Entry 6YL3 (electron microscopy, 1.98 A resolution); this record covers chains L and 1 of the 36 polymer chains in the assembly.

# Chain L (and 1)
Name: Urease subunit alpha
Organism: Yersinia enterocolitica W22703
Notes: EC 3.5.1.5; chain 1 of this document is another copy of the same molecule, construct and numbering; everything in this record applies to it too
UniProtKB: F4MWM7 (F4MWM7_YEREN); residues 2-572 here = UniProt positions 2-572
Sequence (571 residues; row label = number of the first residue in the row):
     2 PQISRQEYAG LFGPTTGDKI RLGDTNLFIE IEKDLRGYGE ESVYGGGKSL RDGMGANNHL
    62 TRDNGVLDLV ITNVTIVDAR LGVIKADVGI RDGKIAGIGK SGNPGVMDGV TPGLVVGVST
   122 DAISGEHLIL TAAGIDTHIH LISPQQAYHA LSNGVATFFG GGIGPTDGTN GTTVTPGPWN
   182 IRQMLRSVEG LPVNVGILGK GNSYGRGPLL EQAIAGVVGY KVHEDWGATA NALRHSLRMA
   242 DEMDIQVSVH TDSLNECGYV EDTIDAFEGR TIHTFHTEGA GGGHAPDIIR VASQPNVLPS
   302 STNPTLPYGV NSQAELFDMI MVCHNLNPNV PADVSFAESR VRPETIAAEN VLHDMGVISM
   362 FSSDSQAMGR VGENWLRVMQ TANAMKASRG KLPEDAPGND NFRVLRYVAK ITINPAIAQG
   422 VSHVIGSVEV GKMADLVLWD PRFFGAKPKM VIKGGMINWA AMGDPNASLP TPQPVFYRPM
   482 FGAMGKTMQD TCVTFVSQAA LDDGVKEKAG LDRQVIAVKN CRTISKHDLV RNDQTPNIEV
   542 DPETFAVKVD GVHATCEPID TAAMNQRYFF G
Disordered / not traced: 328-334
Modified / non-standard residues: Lys222 (lysine nz-carboxylic acid; KCX)
Ion coordination: Ni2+ site 1: His139, His141, Lys222, Asp365; Ni2+ site 2: Lys222, His251, His277
Reported in the primary citation:
  - post-translational modification sites: Lys222
  - catalytic residues: His325 (citing earlier work)

# How chain L and chain 1 interact
Residue-residue contacts (15; chain L residue first):
  Asn65(L) - Asp242(1)
  Gly66(L) - Lys520(1)
  Arg92(L) - Lys520(1)
  Pro105(L) - Thr524(1)
  Val116(L) - Thr524(1)
  Asp242(L) - His60(1)
  Asp242(L) - Asn65(1)
  Asp245(L) - Asp64(1)
  Asp245(L) - Asn65(1)
  Lys520(L) - Gly66(1)
  Lys520(L) - Arg92(1)
  Asn521(L) - Asn65(1)
  Thr524(L) - Leu61(1)
  Thr524(L) - Pro105(1)
  Thr524(L) - Val116(1)
Interface residues without a listed pair, chain L (17 interface residues in all): His60, Leu61, Asp64, Pro113, Arg523, His528, Asp529
Interface residues without a listed pair, chain 1 (18 interface residues in all): Asp109, Val111, Pro113, Asp245, Asn521, Arg523, Asp529

# In short
The interface between chain L and chain 1 involves 17 residues on one side and 18 on the other. His139(L),
His141(L), Lys222(L) and Asp365(L) form the Ni2+ site 1. The Ni2+ site 2 is built by Lys222(L), His251(L) and
His277(L). From the paper: the catalytic residue His325(L); a modification site at Lys222(L).
Chain L and chain 1 are both Urease subunit alpha (Yersinia enterocolitica W22703); the structure, High
resolution cryo-EM structure of urease from the pathogen Yersinia enterocolitica, was determined by electron
microscopy.
